PDB entry 9LMR | electron microscopy, 3.70 A resolution | chains E and H of the 8 polymer chains in the assembly

Chain E (and H):
Protein: CD-NTase-associated protein 12
Organism: Epilithonimonas lactis
Notes: EC 3.2.2.5; chain H of this document is another copy of the same molecule, construct and numbering; everything in this record applies to it too
UniProt: A0A085BE66 (A0A085BE66_9FLAO); numbering as in UniProt (aligned over 1-312)
Amino-acid sequence (312 residues; each row starts with the number of its first residue):
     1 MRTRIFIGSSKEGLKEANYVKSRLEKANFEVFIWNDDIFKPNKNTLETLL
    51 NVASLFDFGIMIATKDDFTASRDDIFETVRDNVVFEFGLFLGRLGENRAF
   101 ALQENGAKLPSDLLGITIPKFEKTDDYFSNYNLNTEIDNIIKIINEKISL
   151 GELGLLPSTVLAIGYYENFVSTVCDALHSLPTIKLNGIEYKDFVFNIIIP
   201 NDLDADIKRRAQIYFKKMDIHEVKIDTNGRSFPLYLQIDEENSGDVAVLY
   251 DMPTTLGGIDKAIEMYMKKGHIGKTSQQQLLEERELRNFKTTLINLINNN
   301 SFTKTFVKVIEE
Unresolved in the structure: 228-230, 242-244 (chain H: 228-230, 241-243)
Ligand contacts: c-di-GMP (C2E; 9,9'-[(2R,3R,3aS,5S,7aR,9R,10R,10aS,12S,14aR)-3,5,10,12-tetrahydroxy-5,12-dioxidooctahydro-2H,7H-difuro[3,2-d:3',2'-j][1,3,7,9,2,8]tetraoxadiphosphacyclododecine-2,9-diyl]bis(2-amino-1,9-dihydro-6H-purin-6-one)): Gly164, Tyr165, Asn168, Phe169, Phe232, Pro233, Leu234, Tyr235, Leu236, Asp251, Pro253, Thr254, Thr255
From the paper describing this entry:
  - mutagenesis - E25K, K26E, F128A: decreased catalytic activity on c-di-GMP
  - mutagenesis - E86A, I272E: abolished catalytic activity on c-di-GMP
  - catalytic residues: Glu86
  - binding site for c-di-GMP: Phe232, Leu234
  - self-association interface (contacts with another copy of this molecule); pairs are residue here / residue on that copy: Ile213-Phe306 (hydrophobic contact)

Chain E / chain H interface:
Contacting residue pairs (70):
  Leu46(E) with Leu114(H)
  Leu50(E) with Leu114(H), hydrophobic
  Ile75(E) with Pro110(H)
  Phe76(E) with Pro110(H), hydrophobic; Leu113(H), hydrophobic
  Arg80(E) with Asp81(H), salt bridge
  Asp81(E) with Val84(H)
  Val84(E) with Asp81(H); Val84(H), hydrophobic; Phe85(H), hydrophobic
  Phe85(E) with Val84(H); Phe87(H), hydrophobic; Gly88(H); Leu91(H), hydrophobic; Leu113(H), hydrophobic
  Phe87(E) with Phe85(H), hydrophobic
  Gly88(E) with Phe85(H); Gly88(H); Leu89(H)
  Leu89(E) with Gly88(H); Leu114(H), hydrophobic
  Leu91(E) with Leu89(H), hydrophobic
  Gly92(E) with Leu89(H); Gly92(H); Arg93(H), hydrogen bond (backbone-backbone)
  Arg93(E) with Gly92(H)
  Lys108(E) with Glu77(H), salt bridge; Asp81(H)
  Pro110(E) with Ile75(H); Phe76(H), hydrophobic
  Leu114(E) with Leu46(H), hydrophobic; Glu47(H); Phe85(H), hydrophobic; Leu89(H), hydrophobic
  Gly154(E) with Ala262(H)
  Leu155(E) with Pro157(H)
  Pro157(E) with Val160(H), hydrophobic
  Val160(E) with Pro157(H), hydrophobic; Gly258(H); Ile259(H); Ala262(H), hydrophobic
  Leu161(E) with Val160(H), hydrophobic; Leu161(H), hydrophobic
  Ile163(E) with Lys261(H)
  Glu167(E) with Lys208(H), hydrogen bond (backbone-side chain)
  Asn168(E) with Thr254(H), hydrogen bond (side chain-backbone)
  Thr172(E) with Lys208(H)
  Asp206(E) with Asn168(H)
  Lys208(E) with Thr172(H), hydrogen bond
  Gln212(E) with Ser231(H)
  Glu222(E) with Ser231(H); Phe232(H); Pro233(H)
  Lys224(E) with Lys224(H); Tyr235(H), hydrogen bond
  Ser231(E) with Lys208(H); Gln212(H)
  Phe232(E) with Tyr235(H); Gln237(H)
  Pro233(E) with Tyr235(H)
  Leu234(E) with Tyr235(H)
  Tyr235(E) with Phe232(H), hydrophobic; Pro233(H); Tyr235(H)
  Thr254(E) with Asn168(H), hydrogen bond (backbone-side chain)
  Gly258(E) with Val160(H)
  Ile259(E) with Val160(H)
  Lys261(E) with Ile163(H); Glu167(H), salt bridge
  Met265(E) with Ile163(H), hydrophobic
Also at the interface, not in a pair above, chain E (49 interface residues in all): Glu77, Glu96, Leu113, Gly164, Gln237, Thr255, Ala262, Tyr266
Also at the interface, not in a pair above, chain H (48 interface residues in all): Leu50, Phe68, Arg80, Lys108, Asp112, Leu153, Gly164, Glu222, Thr255, Gly257, Tyr266

Overview:
The interface between chain E and chain H involves 49 residues on one side and 48 on the other, with 6
hydrogen bonds and 3 salt bridges. Among the polar pairs are Arg80(E)-Asp81(H), Lys108(E)-Glu77(H) and
Lys261(E)-Glu167(H). The paper reports the catalytic residue Glu86(E); E25K, K26E and F128A of chain E reduce
catalytic activity on c-di-GMP; 5 substitutions were tested in all.
Chain E and chain H are both CD-NTase-associated protein 12 (Epilithonimonas lactis); the structure, Cryo-EM
structure of TIR-STING/c-di-GMP complex fiber, was determined by electron microscopy (same publication as
9LMQ).
